Entry 9AYS (electron microscopy, 4.60 A resolution (low resolution: residue-level contacts below are approximate; hydrogen-bond / salt-bridge calls are withheld)); this record covers chains A and C of the 12 polymer chains in the assembly.

Chain A:
Name: Surface protein gp120
From: Human immunodeficiency virus 1
UniProtKB: Q2N0S6 (Q2N0S6_9HIV1); the author numbering skips numbers that UniProt does not, so the offset changes along the chain: 31-399 = UniProt 30-398; 401-510 = UniProt 399-508
Amino-acid sequence (514 residues; each row starts with the number of its first residue; note: 1 number in that range is skipped by the numbering (no residue carries it; nothing is unmodelled there); numbers below 1 keep their minus sign (Met-4 is residue -4)):
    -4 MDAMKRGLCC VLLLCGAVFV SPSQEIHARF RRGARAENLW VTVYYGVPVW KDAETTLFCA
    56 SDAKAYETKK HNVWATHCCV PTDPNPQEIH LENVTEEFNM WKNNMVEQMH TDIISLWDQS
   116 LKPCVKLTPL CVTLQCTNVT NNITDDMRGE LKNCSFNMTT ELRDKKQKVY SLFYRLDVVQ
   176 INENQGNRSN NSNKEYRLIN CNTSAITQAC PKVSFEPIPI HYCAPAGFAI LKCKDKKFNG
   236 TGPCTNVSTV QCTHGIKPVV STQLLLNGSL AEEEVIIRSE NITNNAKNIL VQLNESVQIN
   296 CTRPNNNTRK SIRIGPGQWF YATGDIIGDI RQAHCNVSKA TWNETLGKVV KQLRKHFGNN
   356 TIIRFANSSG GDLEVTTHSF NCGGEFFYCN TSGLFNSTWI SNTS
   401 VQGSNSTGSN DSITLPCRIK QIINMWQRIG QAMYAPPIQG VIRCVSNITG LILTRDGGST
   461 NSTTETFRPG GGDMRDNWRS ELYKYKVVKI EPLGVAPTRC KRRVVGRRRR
Disordered / not traced: -4 to 31, 179-186, 401-408, 504-510
Disulfides: Cys54-Cys73, Cys119-Cys205, Cys126-Cys196, Cys131-Cys149, Cys218-Cys247, Cys228-Cys239, Cys296-Cys330, Cys377-Cys444, Cys384-Cys417
Covalent attachments: N-acetylglucosamine (NAG) linked to Asn88, Asn133, Asn148, Asn152, Asn197, Asn234, Asn241, Asn262, Asn276, Asn289, Asn295, Asn301, Asn331, Asn338, Asn354, Asn362, Asn385, Asn391, Asn447
Sequence notes: initiating methionine (-4); expression tag (-3 to 30); conflict Lys64 (Glu63 in Q2N0S6), Cys73 (Ala72 in Q2N0S6), Thr240 (Pro239 in Q2N0S6), Asn241 (Ser240 in Q2N0S6), Ile271 (Met270 in Q2N0S6), Leu288 (Phe287 in Q2N0S6), Glu290 (Thr289 in Q2N0S6), Ser291 (Pro290 in Q2N0S6), Trp314 (Ala313 in Q2N0S6), Asn331 (Thr330 in Q2N0S6), Cys500 (Ala498 in Q2N0S6), Arg508 (Glu506 in Q2N0S6), Arg509 (Lys507 in Q2N0S6)

Chain C:
Name: Surface protein gp120
From: Human immunodeficiency virus 1
UniProtKB: Q2N0S6 (Q2N0S6_9HIV1); the author numbering skips numbers that UniProt does not, so the offset changes along the chain: 31-398 = UniProt 30-397; 400-510 = UniProt 398-508
Amino-acid sequence (514 residues; numbered -4 to 510; 1 number in that range is skipped by the numbering (no residue carries it; nothing is unmodelled there); the number before each row is that of its first residue; numbers below 1 keep their minus sign (Met-4 is residue -4)):
    -4 MDAMKRGLCC VLLLCGAVFV SPSQEIHARF RRGARAENLW VTVYYGVPVW KDAETTLFCA
    56 SDAKAYETKK HNVWATHCCV PTDPNPQEIH LENVTEEFNM WKNNMVEQMH TDIISLWDQS
   116 LKPCVKLTPL CVTLQCTNVT NNITDDMRGE LKNCSFNMTT ELRDKKQKVY SLFYRLDVVQ
   176 INENQGNRSN NSNKEYRLIN CNTSAITQAC PKVSFEPIPI HYCAPAGFAI LKCKDKKFNG
   236 TGPCTNVSTV QCTHGIKPVV STQLLLNGSL AEEEVIIRSE NITNNAKNIL VQLNESVQIN
   296 CTRPNNNTRK SIRIGPGQWF YATGDIIGDI RQAHCNVSKA TWNETLGKVV KQLRKHFGNN
   356 TIIRFANSSG GDLEVTTHSF NCGGEFFYCN TSGLFNSTWI SNT
   400 SVQGSNSTGS NDSITLPCRI KQIINMWQRI GQAMYAPPIQ GVIRCVSNIT GLILTRDGGS
   460 TNSTTETFRP GGGDMRDNWR SELYKYKVVK IEPLGVAPTR CKRRVVGRRR R
Disordered / not traced: -4 to 32, 179-187, 400-409, 504-510
Disulfides: Cys54-Cys73, Cys119-Cys205, Cys126-Cys196, Cys131-Cys149, Cys218-Cys247, Cys228-Cys239, Cys296-Cys330, Cys377-Cys444, Cys384-Cys417
Covalent attachments: N-acetylglucosamine (NAG) linked to Asn88, Asn133, Asn137, Asn148, Asn152, Asn197, Asn234, Asn241, Asn262, Asn276, Asn289, Asn295, Asn301, Asn331, Asn338, Asn354, Asn362, Asn385, Asn391, Asn447
Sequence notes: initiating methionine (-4); expression tag (-3 to 30); conflict Lys64 (Glu63 in Q2N0S6), Cys73 (Ala72 in Q2N0S6), Thr240 (Pro239 in Q2N0S6), Asn241 (Ser240 in Q2N0S6), Ile271 (Met270 in Q2N0S6), Leu288 (Phe287 in Q2N0S6), Glu290 (Thr289 in Q2N0S6), Ser291 (Pro290 in Q2N0S6), Trp314 (Ala313 in Q2N0S6), Asn331 (Thr330 in Q2N0S6), Cys500 (Ala498 in Q2N0S6), Arg508 (Glu506 in Q2N0S6), Arg509 (Lys507 in Q2N0S6)

Interface between chain A and chain C:
Pairs across the interface - 19 pairs, chain A then chain C:
  Thr123(A) - Arg158(C)
  Pro124(A) - Arg158(C)
  Cys126(A) - Glu156(C)
  Cys126(A) - Leu157(C)
  Cys126(A) - Arg158(C)
  Val127(A) - Asp159(C)
  Thr128(A) - Leu157(C)
  Thr128(A) - Asp159(C)
  Thr128(A) - Lys160(C)
  Phe151(A) - Asp159(C)
  Ile176(A) - Leu157(C)
  Arg192(A) - Leu157(C)
  Cys196(A) - Pro311(C)
  Asn197(A) - Arg308(C)
  Asn197(A) - Gly312(C)
  Thr198(A) - Pro311(C)
  Thr198(A) - Gly312(C)
  Ser199(A) - Pro311(C)
  Ala200(A) - Pro311(C)
Also at the interface, not in a pair above, chain A (14 interface residues in all): Thr154

Overview:
14 residues of chain A and 8 residues of chain C are in contact. Covalently linked N-acetylglucosamine: at
Asn88(A), Asn133(A), Asn148(A), Asn152(A), Asn197(A) and Asn234(A) and 13 more. Covalently linked
N-acetylglucosamine: at Asn88(C), Asn133(C), Asn137(C), Asn148(C), Asn152(C) and Asn197(C) and 14 more.
Chain A and chain C are both Surface protein gp120 (Human immunodeficiency virus 1); the structure, HIV
BG505.v5.2 (N289/N241) SOSIP Env in Complex with V5, gp120-Interface, and Anti-Immune Complex pAbs from
Rh.33203, was determined by electron microscopy together with 9ATZ, 9AXD, 9AXI, 9AXK, 9AY6 and 9AYV from the
same study.
